Entry 3SYM (X-ray diffraction, 2.40 A resolution); this record covers chain A.

# Chain A
Name: Glycogen phosphorylase, muscle form
From: Oryctolagus cuniculus
Notes: EC 2.4.1.1
UniProtKB: P00489 (PYGM_RABIT); residues 1-842 here correspond to UniProt positions 2-843 (UniProt number = residue number + 1)
Amino-acid sequence (842 residues; numbered 1 to 842; the number before each row is that of its first residue):
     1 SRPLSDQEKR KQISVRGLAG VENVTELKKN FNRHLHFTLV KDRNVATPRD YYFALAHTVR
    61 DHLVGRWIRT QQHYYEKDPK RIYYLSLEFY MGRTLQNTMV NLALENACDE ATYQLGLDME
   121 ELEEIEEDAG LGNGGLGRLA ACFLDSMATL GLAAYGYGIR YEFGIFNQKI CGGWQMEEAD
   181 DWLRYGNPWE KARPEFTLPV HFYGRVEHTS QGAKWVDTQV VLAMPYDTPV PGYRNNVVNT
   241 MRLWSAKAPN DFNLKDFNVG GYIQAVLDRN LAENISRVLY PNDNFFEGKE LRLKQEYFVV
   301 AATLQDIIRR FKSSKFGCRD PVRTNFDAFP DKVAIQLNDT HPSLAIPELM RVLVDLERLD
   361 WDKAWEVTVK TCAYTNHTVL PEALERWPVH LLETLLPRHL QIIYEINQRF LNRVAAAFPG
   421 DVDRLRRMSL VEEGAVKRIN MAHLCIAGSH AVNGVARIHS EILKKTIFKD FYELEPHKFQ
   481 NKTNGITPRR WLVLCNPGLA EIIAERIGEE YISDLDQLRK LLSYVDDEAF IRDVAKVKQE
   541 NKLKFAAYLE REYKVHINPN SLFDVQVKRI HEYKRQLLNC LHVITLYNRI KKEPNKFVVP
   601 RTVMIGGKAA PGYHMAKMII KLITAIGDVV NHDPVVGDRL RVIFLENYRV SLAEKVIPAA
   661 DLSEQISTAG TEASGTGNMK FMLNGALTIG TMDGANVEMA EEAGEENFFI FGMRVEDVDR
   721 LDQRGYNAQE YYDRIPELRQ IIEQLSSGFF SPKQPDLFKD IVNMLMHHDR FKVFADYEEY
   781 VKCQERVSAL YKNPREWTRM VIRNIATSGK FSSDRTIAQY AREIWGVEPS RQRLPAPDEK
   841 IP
Unresolved in the structure: 1-11, 252-260, 315-323, 837-842
Modified / non-standard residues: Lys680 ((2S)-2-amino-6-[[3-hydroxy-2-methyl-5-(phosphonooxymethyl)pyridin-4-yl]methylideneamino]hexanoic acid; LLP)
Curated features (UniProtKB/Swiss-Prot):
  - binding site (AMP): Asp42, Tyr75, Arg309 to Cys318
  - site: Cys108 (Involved in the association of subunits), Cys142 (Involved in the association of subunits), Tyr155 (Can be labeled by an AMP analog)
  - modified residue: Ser1 (N-acetylserine), Ser14 (Phosphoserine), Tyr203 (Phosphotyrosine), Tyr226 (Phosphotyrosine), Ser429 (Phosphoserine), Tyr472 (Phosphotyrosine), Ser513 (Phosphoserine), Lys680 (N6-(pyridoxal phosphate)lysine), Ser746 (Phosphoserine), Ser747 (Phosphoserine)
Residues lining bound ligands: GP0 (5-fluoro-1-[3-C-(hydroxymethyl)-beta-D-glucopyranosyl]pyrimidine-2,4(1H,3H)-dione): Gly134, Gly135, Leu136, Leu139, Asp283, Asn284, Asp339, His377, Thr378, Val455, Asn484, Tyr573, Lys574, Glu672, Ala673, Ser674, Gly675, Thr676, Lys680

# Summary
Chain A binds compound GP0. UniProt lists 12 AMP-binding residues.
Chain A is Glycogen phosphorylase, muscle form (Oryctolagus cuniculus); the structure, Glycogen Phosphorylase
b in complex with 3 -C-(hydroxymethyl)-beta-D-glucopyranonucleoside of 5-fluorouracil, was determined by X-ray
diffraction together with 3SYR from the same study.
